Entry 4FZV (X-ray diffraction, 2.00 A resolution); this record covers chains A and B.

# Chain A
Molecule: Putative methyltransferase NSUN4
From: Homo sapiens
Notes: EC 2.1.1.-
UniProtKB: Q96CB9 (NSUN4_HUMAN); numbering as in UniProt; present here: 26-183, 186-384
Sequence (359 residues; numbered 26 to 384 plus 1 insertion-coded residue; 1 number in that range is skipped by the numbering (no residue carries it; nothing is unmodelled there); the number before each row is that of its first residue):
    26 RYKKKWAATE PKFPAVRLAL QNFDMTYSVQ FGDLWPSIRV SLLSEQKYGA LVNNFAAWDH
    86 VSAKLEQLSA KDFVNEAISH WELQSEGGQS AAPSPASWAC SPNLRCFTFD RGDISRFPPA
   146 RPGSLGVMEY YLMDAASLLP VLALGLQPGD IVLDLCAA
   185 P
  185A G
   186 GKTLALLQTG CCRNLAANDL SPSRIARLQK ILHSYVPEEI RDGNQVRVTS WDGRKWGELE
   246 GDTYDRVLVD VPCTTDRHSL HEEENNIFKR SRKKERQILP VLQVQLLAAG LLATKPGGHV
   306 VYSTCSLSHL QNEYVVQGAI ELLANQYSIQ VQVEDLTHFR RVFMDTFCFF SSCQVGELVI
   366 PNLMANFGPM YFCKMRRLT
Disordered / not traced: 26-37, 111-115
Modified residues: Mse-50, Mse-153, Mse-158, Mse-349, Mse-369, Mse-375, Mse-380 (selenomethionine; parent Met)
Swiss-Prot annotation at these positions:
  - active site: Cys-310 (Nucleophile)
  - binding site (S-adenosyl-L-methionine): Gly-185A, Gly-186, Lys-187, Asp-204, Arg-209, Asp-237, Gly-238, Asp-255
  - modified residue: Ser-206 (Phosphoserine)
  - mutagenesis: Val-65 (V65R: Disrupts complex with MTERFD2; when associated with A-136, R-139 and A-141), Arg-136 (R136A: Disrupts complex with MTERFD2; when associated with R-65, R-139 and A-141), Ile-139 (I139R: Disrupts complex with MTERFD2; when associated with R-65, A-136, and A-141), Arg-141 (R141A: Disrupts complex with MTERFD2; when associated with R-65, A-136 and R-139), Cys-258 (C258W: Abolished methyltransferase activity; when associated with W-310), Cys-310 (C310W: Abolished methyltransferase activity; when associated with W-258)
Ligand contacts: S-adenosylmethionine (SAM): Asp-179, Leu-180, Cys-181, Ala-182, Ala-183, Pro-185, Gly-185A, Gly-186, Lys-187, Asn-203, Asp-204, Leu-205, Ser-206, Arg-209, Trp-236, Asp-237, Gly-238, Arg-239, Asp-255, Val-256, Pro-257, Leu-287, Leu-291
From the paper describing this entry:
  - binding site for S-adenosylmethionine: Asp-204, Arg-209, Asp-237, Asp-255
  - conformationally variable residues (order/disorder transition): Glu-111 to Ser-115

# Chain B
Molecule: mTERF domain-containing protein 2
From: Homo sapiens
UniProtKB: Q7Z6M4 (MTER2_HUMAN); residues 92-330 here = UniProt positions 92-330
Sequence (239 residues; numbered 92 to 330; the number before each row is that of its first residue; X marks 30 residues of unknown identity (built as UNK)):
    92 XXXXXXXXXX XXXXXXXXXX XXXXXXXXXX QQLLDIISEF ILLGLNPEPV CVVLKKSPQL
   152 LKLPIMQMRK RSSYLQKLGL GEGKLKRVLY CCPEIFTMRQ QDINDTVRLL KEKCLFTVQQ
   212 VTKILHSCPS VLREDLGQLE YKFQYAYFRM GIKHPDIVKS EYLQYSLTKI KQRHIYLERL
   272 GRYQTPDKKG QTQIPNPLLK DILRVSEAEF LARTACTSVE EFQVFKKLLA REEEESESS
Disordered / not traced: 92-93, 120-121, 329-330
Swiss-Prot annotation at these positions:
  - region: Val-310 to Ser-327 (Dimerization with NSUN4)

# Interface between chain A and chain B
Contacting residue pairs (28):
  Pro-61(A) / Leu-271(B)
  Pro-61(A) / Arg-273(B)
  Arg-64(A) / Glu-269(B)  hydrogen bond (side chain-backbone)
  Arg-64(A) / Arg-270(B)  hydrogen bond (side chain-backbone)
  Arg-64(A) / Leu-271(B)
  Arg-64(A) / Gly-272(B)
  Val-65(A) / Arg-270(B)  hydrogen bond (backbone-backbone)
  Val-65(A) / Leu-271(B)  hydrophobic
  Leu-68(A) / Arg-270(B)  hydrogen bond (backbone-side chain)
  Ser-69(A) / Arg-270(B)  hydrogen bond
  Glu-70(A) / Arg-322(B)  salt bridge
  Arg-136(A) / Glu-311(B)  salt bridge
  Gly-137(A) / Val-315(B)
  Gly-137(A) / Lys-318(B)  hydrogen bond (backbone-side chain)
  Ile-139(A) / Val-315(B)  hydrophobic
  Ile-139(A) / Lys-318(B)
  Ile-139(A) / Leu-319(B)  hydrophobic
  Ile-139(A) / Arg-322(B)  hydrogen bond (backbone-side chain)
  Arg-141(A) / Arg-322(B)
  Arg-141(A) / Glu-326(B)  salt bridge
  Asn-367(A) / Glu-312(B)  hydrogen bond
  Leu-368(A) / Tyr-267(B)  hydrophobic
  Leu-368(A) / Glu-312(B)
  Leu-368(A) / Val-315(B)
  Leu-368(A) / Phe-316(B)  hydrophobic
  Leu-368(A) / Leu-319(B)  hydrophobic
  Mse-369(A) / Glu-311(B)
  Mse-369(A) / Val-315(B)
Also at the interface, not in a pair above, chain A (15 interface residues in all): Ser-62, Asp-138
From the paper, about this interface:
  - interface residues, chain A: Asp-58(A), Phe-132(A), Val-364(A)

# In short
15 residues of chain A face 14 of chain B across their interface; the contacts include 8 hydrogen bonds and 3
salt bridges. Among the polar pairs are Glu-70(A)/Arg-322(B), Arg-136(A)/Glu-311(B) and Arg-141(A)/Glu-326(B).
The paper reports a binding site for S-adenosylmethionine at Asp-204(A), Arg-209(A) and Asp-237(A) among
others; interface residues Asp-58(A), Phe-132(A) and Val-364(A).
Here chain A is Putative methyltransferase NSUN4 and chain B is mTERF domain-containing protein 2, both from
Homo sapiens. Entry 4FZV (Crystal structure of the human MTERF4:NSUN4:SAM ternary complex) was determined by
X-ray diffraction.
